PDB entry 1D3D | X-ray diffraction, 2.04 A resolution | chains A and B of the 3 polymer chains in the assembly

Chain A:
Molecule: Alpha-thrombin
Source organism: Homo sapiens
Notes: EC 3.4.21.5
UniProt: P00734 (THRB_HUMAN); residues 6-33 here correspond to UniProt positions 333-360 (UniProt number = residue number + 327)
Amino-acid sequence (28 residues; each row starts with the number of its first residue):
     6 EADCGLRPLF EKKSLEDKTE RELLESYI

Chain B:
Molecule: Alpha-thrombin
Source organism: Homo sapiens
Notes: EC 3.4.21.5
UniProt: P00734 (THRB_HUMAN); residues 37-293 here correspond to UniProt positions 364-620 (UniProt number = residue number + 327)
Amino-acid sequence (257 residues; row label = number of the first residue in the row):
    37 IVEGSDAEIG MSPWQVMLFR KSPQELLCGA SLISDRWVLT AAHCLLYPPW DKNFTENDLL
    97 VRIGKHSRTR YERNIEKISM LEKIYIHPRY NWRENLDRDI ALMKLKKPVA FSDYIHPVCL
   157 PDRETAASLL QAGYKGRVTG WGNLKETWTA NVGKGQPSVL QVVNLPIVER PVCKDSTRIR
   217 ITDNMFCAGY KPDEGKRGDA CEGDSGGPFV MKSPFNNRWY QMGIVSWGEG CDRDGKYGFY
   277 THVFRLKKWI QKVIDQF
Unresolved in the structure: 184-190
UniProt features mapped onto this chain:
  - region: A224 to V246 (High affinity receptor-binding region which is also known as the TP508 peptide)
  - active site (Charge relay system): H79, D135, S241
  - glycosylation: N89 (N-linked (GlcNAc...) (complex) asparagine)
Cystine bridges: C64-C80, C209-C223, C237-C267
Glycans and other covalent adducts: N-acetylglucosamine (NAG) linked to N89
Metal / ion sites: Na+ site 1: K210, T213, F251; Na+ site 2: R269, K272
Ligand contacts: BZT (3-(3-bromo-4-pyrrolidin-1-ylmethyl-benzyl)-2-[4-pyrrolidin-1-yl-ethoxy)-phenyl]-benzo[b]thiophen-6-ol): H79, Y83, W86, E130, L132, I215, D235, A236, C237, E238, G239, S241, V261, S262, W263, G264, G266, C267, G274, F275, Y276

Chain A / chain B interface:
Cross-chain cystine bridges: C9(A)-C155(B)
Residue-residue contacts - 60 pairs, chain A then chain B:
  E6(A) with S70(B); D71(B); F147(B); P153(B)
  A7(A) with R254(B), hydrogen bond (backbone-side chain)
  D8(A) with H152(B), salt bridge; R254(B)
  C9(A) with P153(B); V154(B); C155(B), disulfide; R254(B), hydrogen bond (backbone-side chain)
  G10(A) with P153(B), hydrogen bond (backbone-backbone); V154(B); C155(B), hydrogen bond (backbone-side chain); R254(B); W255(B), hydrogen bond (backbone-backbone)
  L11(A) with H152(B), hydrogen bond (backbone-side chain); N253(B); R254(B)
  R12(A) with M47(B), hydrogen bond (side chain-backbone); P49(B); W50(B); R173(B); W255(B)
  P13(A) with S148(B); D149(B); H152(B)
  L14(A) with I45(B); D149(B)
  F15(A) with E44(B); I45(B); G46(B); M47(B)
  E16(A) with K248(B), salt bridge; N253(B); W255(B), hydrogen bond
  D22(A) with E44(B); M47(B); R173(B), salt bridge
  K23(A) with E44(B), hydrogen bond (backbone-side chain)
  T24(A) with R173(B), hydrogen bond; N200(B), hydrogen bond
  E25(A) with R173(B); K248(B), salt bridge
  E27(A) with K171(B), salt bridge; N200(B), hydrogen bond; Y226(B), hydrogen bond
  L28(A) with K171(B); G172(B); N200(B); W255(B), hydrophobic
  L29(A) with K248(B)
  S31(A) with G169(B); Y170(B); K171(B), hydrogen bond (side chain-backbone)
  Y32(A) with Y170(B), hydrophobic; K171(B), hydrogen bond (side chain-backbone); M247(B); K248(B)
  I33(A) with Y170(B), hydrogen bond (backbone-side chain)
Interface residues without a listed pair, chain A (22 interface residues in all): K17
Interface residues without a listed pair, chain B (32 interface residues in all): I69, Y150, L165, K232, P250

Summary:
22 residues of chain A and 32 residues of chain B are in contact; the contacts include 1 disulfide bond, 16
hydrogen bonds and 5 salt bridges. Polar contacts include D8(A)-H152(B), E16(A)-K248(B) and D22(A)-R173(B).
Bound to chain B: compound BZT.
Chain A is Alpha-thrombin and chain B is Alpha-thrombin, both from Homo sapiens; the structure, Crystal
structure of human alpha thrombin in complex with benzothiophene inhibitor 4, was determined by X-ray
diffraction (same publication as 1D3P, 1D3Q and 1D3T).
